Entry 6QLE (electron microscopy, 3.55 A resolution); this record covers chains N and O of the 11 polymer chains in the assembly.

== Chain N ==
Protein: Inner kinetochore subunit CHL4
Source organism: Saccharomyces cerevisiae
UniProtKB: P38907 (CENPN_YEAST); numbering as in UniProt (aligned over 1-458)
Chain sequence (458 residues; numbered 1 to 458; the number before each row is that of its first residue):
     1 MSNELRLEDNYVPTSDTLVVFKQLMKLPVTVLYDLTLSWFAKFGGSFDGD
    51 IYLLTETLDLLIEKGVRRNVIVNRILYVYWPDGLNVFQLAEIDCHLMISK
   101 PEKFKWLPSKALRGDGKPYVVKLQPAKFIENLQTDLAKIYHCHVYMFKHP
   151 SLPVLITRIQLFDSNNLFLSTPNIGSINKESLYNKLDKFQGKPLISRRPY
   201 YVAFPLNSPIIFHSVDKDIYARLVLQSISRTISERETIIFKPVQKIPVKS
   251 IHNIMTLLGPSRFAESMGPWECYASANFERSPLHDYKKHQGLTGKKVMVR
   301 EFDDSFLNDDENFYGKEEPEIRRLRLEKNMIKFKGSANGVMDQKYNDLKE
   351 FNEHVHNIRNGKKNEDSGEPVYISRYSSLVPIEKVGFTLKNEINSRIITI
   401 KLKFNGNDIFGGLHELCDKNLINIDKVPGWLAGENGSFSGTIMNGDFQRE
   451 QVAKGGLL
Disordered / not traced: 1-4, 47-50, 81-82, 166-192, 310-316, 338-373, 452-458
Reported in the primary citation:
  - mutagenesis - K22S/K26S/R67S/K100S/K103S/K105S/R198S/K217S/K245S/K249S/K384S/K401S/K403S: decreased growth
  - mutagenesis - K22S/K26S/R67S/K100S/K103S/K105S/R198S/K217S/K245S/K249S/K384S/K401S/K403S: decreased binding to Cenp-A nucleosome

== Chain O ==
Protein: Inner kinetochore subunit MCM21
Source organism: Saccharomyces cerevisiae
UniProtKB: Q06675 (CENPO_YEAST); numbering as in UniProt (aligned over 1-368)
Chain sequence (368 residues; numbered 1 to 368; the number before each row is that of its first residue):
     1 MSRIDDLQQDIESLLSEINSLEESREKLKAKIKDKRKNEESANPIVQEFE
    51 DLFDQFPQLNNFLFNEHPELEETDDKDISRAQADIPATPIPYEPKKRAKL
   101 ENEEILPEQEWVLKTQPMVQHQMFDPGVADLLDTDILTSPSKRKRKLKID
   151 DISTSDRSELEDYIVLENVYRMFGITFFPLVDPIDLKIKDASGEIFVDRE
   201 MLGIRLEVFSERTSQFEKPHYVLLKKRIKSNSWFLFKHTIPSFIDVQGIF
   251 DDTNGGLVISHDDAYLFAKRVFLQLVEVQKRRQIFKDLEAKKIIHDLDLD
   301 LESSMVSFFVKDIKVELFVKQNEIVSCSILDDIHDFSQNNKSKWEIALLG
   351 SLDDLELKLNHSFATIFK
Disordered / not traced: 1-152, 332-338, 365-368
Swiss-Prot annotation at these positions:
  - modified residue: Thr88 (Phosphothreonine)

== Interface between chain N and chain O ==
Residue-residue contacts (62):
  Pro118(N) - Asp245(O)
  Lys122(N) - Glu302(O)  salt bridge
  Lys122(N) - Phe318(O)
  Gln124(N) - Glu316(O)
  Leu206(N) - Asp300(O)
  Leu206(N) - Leu301(O)  hydrophobic
  Asn207(N) - Phe243(O)
  Asn207(N) - Asp300(O)  hydrogen bond
  Asn207(N) - Leu301(O)  hydrogen bond (side chain-backbone)
  Asn207(N) - Glu302(O)
  Pro209(N) - Ser242(O)
  Pro260(N) - Leu301(O)  hydrophobic
  Arg262(N) - Pro219(O)  hydrogen bond (side chain-backbone)
  Arg262(N) - His220(O)
  Arg262(N) - Thr239(O)
  Glu265(N) - Lys237(O)
  Glu265(N) - His238(O)  salt bridge
  Ser266(N) - Thr239(O)
  Trp270(N) - Leu180(O)  hydrophobic
  Trp270(N) - Asp182(O)
  Trp270(N) - Met201(O)  hydrophobic
  Trp270(N) - Leu223(O)  hydrophobic
  Trp270(N) - Phe236(O)  hydrophobic
  Trp270(N) - Lys237(O)
  Tyr273(N) - Leu180(O)
  Tyr273(N) - Tyr221(O)
  Tyr273(N) - Leu223(O)  hydrophobic
  Tyr273(N) - Thr239(O)
  Ala274(N) - Thr239(O)
  Phe278(N) - Tyr221(O)
  Glu279(N) - Arg205(O)  salt bridge
  Glu279(N) - Tyr221(O)  hydrogen bond
  Arg280(N) - Arg171(O)  hydrogen bond (backbone-side chain)
  Ser281(N) - Phe216(O)
  Pro282(N) - Asn168(O)  hydrogen bond (backbone-side chain)
  Pro282(N) - Arg171(O)
  Pro282(N) - Glu207(O)
  Pro282(N) - Phe216(O)
  Leu283(N) - Met172(O)  hydrophobic
  Leu283(N) - Phe216(O)  hydrophobic
  Tyr286(N) - Glu161(O)
  Tyr286(N) - Ile164(O)  hydrophobic
  Lys287(N) - Glu161(O)  salt bridge
  His289(N) - Ile164(O)
  His289(N) - Glu167(O)
  Gly291(N) - Leu160(O)
  Leu292(N) - Leu160(O)  hydrophobic
  Leu292(N) - Ile164(O)  hydrophobic
  Arg300(N) - Pro183(O)  hydrogen bond (side chain-backbone)
  Arg300(N) - Leu186(O)
  Phe302(N) - Leu186(O)
  Phe302(N) - Ile195(O)  hydrophobic
  Val427(N) - Ile184(O)
  Pro428(N) - Ile184(O)  hydrophobic
  Gly429(N) - Ile184(O)
  Glu434(N) - Lys237(O)
  Asn435(N) - Lys237(O)
  Asn444(N) - Ile228(O)
  Gly445(N) - Arg199(O)  hydrogen bond (backbone-side chain)
  Asp446(N) - Arg199(O)  salt bridge
  Asp446(N) - Arg227(O)  salt bridge
  Asp446(N) - Phe234(O)
Interface residues without a listed pair, chain N (42 interface residues in all): Lys117, Val120, Pro153, Ser208, Ser261, Ser275, His284, Lys332
Interface residues without a listed pair, chain O (46 interface residues in all): Arg157, Phe178, Ile188, Ser214, Lys218, Ile240, Pro241, Ser304, Met305

== In short ==
42 residues of chain N face 46 of chain O across their interface; the contacts include 8 hydrogen bonds and 6
salt bridges. Among the polar pairs are Lys122(N)-Glu302(O), Glu265(N)-His238(O) and Glu279(N)-Arg205(O). From
the paper: K22S/K26S/R67S/K100S/K103S/K105S/R198S/K217S/K245S/K249S/K384S/K401S/K403S of chain N reduce
growth; K22S/K26S/R67S/K100S/K103S/K105S/R198S/K217S/K245S/K249S/K384S/K401S/K403S of chain N reduce binding
to Cenp-A nucleosome.
Here chain N is Inner kinetochore subunit CHL4 and chain O is Inner kinetochore subunit MCM21, both from
Saccharomyces cerevisiae. Entry 6QLE (Structure of inner kinetochore CCAN complex) was determined by electron
microscopy, deposited together with 6QLD and 6QLF.
